Entry 1K7F (X-ray diffraction, 1.90 A resolution); this record covers chains A and B.

[Chain A]
Name: Tryptophan synthase alpha chain
Source organism: Salmonella typhimurium
Notes: EC 4.2.1.20
Reference sequence: P00929 (TRPA_SALTY); numbering as in UniProt (aligned over 1-268)
Amino-acid sequence (268 residues; numbered 1 to 268; the number before each row is that of its first residue):
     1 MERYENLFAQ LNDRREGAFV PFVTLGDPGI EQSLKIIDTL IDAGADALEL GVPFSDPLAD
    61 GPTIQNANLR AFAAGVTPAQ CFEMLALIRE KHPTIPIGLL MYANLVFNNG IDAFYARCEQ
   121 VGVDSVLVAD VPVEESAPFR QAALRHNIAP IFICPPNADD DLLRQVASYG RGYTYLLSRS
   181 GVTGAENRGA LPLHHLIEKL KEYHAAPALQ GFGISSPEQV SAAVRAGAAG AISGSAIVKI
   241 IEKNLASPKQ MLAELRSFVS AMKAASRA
Disordered / not traced: 179-192, 268
Residues lining bound ligands: IAV (N-[1H-indol-3-yl-acetyl]valine acid): Phe-22, Ala-59, Asp-60, Ile-64, Leu-100, Tyr-102, Leu-127, Ala-129, Ile-153, Tyr-175, Leu-177, Gly-211, Phe-212, Gly-213, Ser-233, Gly-234, Ser-235
UniProt features mapped onto this chain:
  - active site (Proton acceptor): Glu-49, Asp-60

[Chain B]
Name: Tryptophan synthase beta chain
Source organism: Salmonella typhimurium
Notes: EC 4.2.1.20
Reference sequence: P0A2K1 (TRPB_SALTY); residues 2-397 here correspond to UniProt positions 1-396 (UniProt number = residue number - 1)
Amino-acid sequence (396 residues; numbered 2 to 397; the number before each row is that of its first residue):
     2 TTLLNPYFGE FGGMYVPQIL MPALNQLEEA FVSAQKDPEF QAQFADLLKN YAGRPTALTK
    62 CQNITAGTRT TLYLKREDLL HGGAHKTNQV LGQALLAKRM GKSEIIAETG AGQHGVASAL
   122 ASALLGLKCR IYMGAKDVER QSPNVFRMRL MGAEVIPVHS GSATLKDACN EALRDWSGSY
   182 ETAHYMLGTA AGPHPYPTIV REFQRMIGEE TKAQILDKEG RLPDAVIACV GGGSNAIGMF
   242 ADFINDTSVG LIGVEPGGHG IETGEHGAPL KHGRVGIYFG MKAPMMQTAD GQIEESYSIS
   302 AGLDFPSVGP QHAYLNSIGR ADYVSITDDE ALEAFKTLCR HEGIIPALES SHALAHALKM
   362 MREQPEKEQL LVVNLSGRGD KDIFTVHDIL KARGEI
Disordered / not traced: 261-274, 396-397
Covalently attached groups: pyridoxal phosphate (PLP) linked to Lys-87
Construct notes: cloning artifact (34)
Residues lining bound ligands: pyridoxal phosphate (PLP): Ala-85, His-86, Gln-114, Thr-190, Cys-230, Val-231, Gly-232, Gly-233, Gly-234, Ser-235, Asn-236, Gly-303, Leu-304, Ala-348, Glu-350, Ser-351, Ser-377, Gly-378

[Interface between chain A and chain B]
Residue-residue contacts (54; chain A residue first):
  Pro-53(A) / Gln-293(B)
  Phe-54(A) / Gln-293(B)
  Ser-55(A) / Gln-293(B)  hydrogen bond (backbone-side chain)
  Ser-55(A) / Ile-294(B)  hydrogen bond (side chain-backbone)
  Asp-56(A) / Lys-167(B)
  Asp-56(A) / Asn-171(B)
  Asp-56(A) / Ile-294(B)
  Leu-58(A) / Pro-18(B)
  Leu-58(A) / Asn-171(B)
  Leu-58(A) / Leu-174(B)  hydrophobic
  Gln-65(A) / Ser-161(B)
  Phe-72(A) / Gln-293(B)
  Pro-78(A) / Asp-291(B)
  Ala-103(A) / Ile-278(B)  hydrophobic
  Asn-104(A) / Gly-277(B)
  Asn-104(A) / Ile-278(B)  hydrogen bond (side chain-backbone)
  Asn-104(A) / Gln-288(B)  hydrogen bond
  Asn-104(A) / Gly-292(B)  hydrogen bond (side chain-backbone)
  Asn-104(A) / Ile-294(B)
  Leu-105(A) / Asp-291(B)
  Leu-105(A) / Gln-293(B)
  Phe-107(A) / Val-276(B)
  Phe-107(A) / Gly-277(B)
  Phe-107(A) / Ile-278(B)  hydrophobic
  Phe-107(A) / Lys-283(B)
  Asn-108(A) / Arg-275(B)  hydrogen bond
  Asn-108(A) / Gln-288(B)
  Asn-108(A) / Ala-290(B)  hydrogen bond (side chain-backbone)
  Asn-108(A) / Asp-291(B)  hydrogen bond (side chain-backbone)
  Asn-108(A) / Gly-292(B)
  Ala-129(A) / Pro-18(B)
  Asp-130(A) / Tyr-16(B)
  Asp-130(A) / Val-17(B)  hydrogen bond (backbone-backbone)
  Asp-130(A) / Pro-18(B)
  Val-131(A) / Val-17(B)
  Pro-132(A) / Met-15(B)
  Pro-132(A) / Val-17(B)
  Pro-132(A) / Gln-19(B)
  Pro-132(A) / Met-22(B)  hydrophobic
  Val-133(A) / Gln-19(B)  hydrogen bond (backbone-side chain)
  Glu-134(A) / Gln-19(B)  hydrogen bond
  Glu-135(A) / Tyr-8(B)  hydrogen bond
  Glu-135(A) / Gly-14(B)
  Glu-135(A) / Met-15(B)  hydrogen bond (side chain-backbone)
  Glu-135(A) / Tyr-16(B)
  Phe-139(A) / Ile-278(B)  hydrophobic
  Pro-155(A) / Gln-19(B)
  Pro-155(A) / Ile-20(B)  hydrophobic
  Pro-156(A) / Ile-20(B)
  Asn-157(A) / Ile-20(B)  hydrogen bond (side chain-backbone)
  Asn-157(A) / Pro-23(B)
  Asn-157(A) / Tyr-181(B)  hydrogen bond
  Leu-162(A) / Gln-19(B)
  Leu-177(A) / Ile-20(B)  hydrophobic
Other interface residues (no listed pair), chain A (28 interface residues in all): Leu-69, Ile-153
Other interface residues (no listed pair), chain B (29 interface residues in all): Gly-162, Glu-172, Thr-289

[Overview]
Chain A and chain B form an interface of 28 and 29 residues respectively, with 15 hydrogen bonds. Among the
polar pairs are Ser-55(A)/Gln-293(B), Ser-55(A)/Ile-294(B) and Asn-104(A)/Ile-278(B). Ligands of chain A:
compound IAV. Pyridoxal phosphate is covalently linked to Lys-87(B).
Chain A is Tryptophan synthase alpha chain and chain B is Tryptophan synthase beta chain, both from Salmonella
typhimurium; the structure, Crystal structure of wild-type tryptophan synthase complexed with
N-[1H-indol-3-yl-acetyl]valine acid, was determined by X-ray diffraction together with 1K7E and 1K3U from the
same study.
